PDB entry 3GUT | X-ray diffraction, 3.59 A resolution | chains A and Y of the 6 polymer chains in the assembly

[Chain A]
Molecule: Transcription factor p65
Organism: Homo sapiens
UniProt: Q04206 (TF65_HUMAN); numbering as in UniProt (aligned over 20-291)
Chain sequence (273 residues; numbered 19 to 291; the number before each row is that of its first residue):
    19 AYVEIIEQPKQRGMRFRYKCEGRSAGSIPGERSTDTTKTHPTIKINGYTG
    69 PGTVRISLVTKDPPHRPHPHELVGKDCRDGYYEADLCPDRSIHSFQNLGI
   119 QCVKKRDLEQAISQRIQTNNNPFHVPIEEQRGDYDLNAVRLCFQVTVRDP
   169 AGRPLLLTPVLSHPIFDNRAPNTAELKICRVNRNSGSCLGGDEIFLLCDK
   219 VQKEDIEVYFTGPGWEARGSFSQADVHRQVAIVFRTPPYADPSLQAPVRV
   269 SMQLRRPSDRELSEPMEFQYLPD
Sequence notes: expression tag (19)
UniProt features mapped onto this chain:
  - modified residue: Cys-38 (Cysteine persulfide), Ser-75 (Microbial infection: Phosphoserine), Lys-122 (N6-acetyllysine), Lys-123 (N6-acetyllysine), Lys-218 (N6-acetyllysine), Lys-221 (N6-acetyllysine), Thr-254 (Phosphothreonine), Ser-276 (Phosphoserine), Ser-281 (Phosphoserine)
  - cross-link (Glycyl lysine isopeptide (Lys-Gly)): Lys-37 (interchain with G-Cter in SUMO3), Lys-122 (interchain with G-Cter in SUMO3), Lys-123 (interchain with G-Cter in SUMO3)
From the paper describing this entry:
  - binding site for HIV-LTR Core Reverse Strand (chain Y): Arg-33, Arg-35

[Chain Y]
Molecule: HIV-LTR Core Reverse Strand
Organism: Human immunodeficiency virus
Sequence (26 nucleotides; each row starts with the number of its first residue):
     1 TTGGAAAGTCCCCAGCGGAAAGTCCC

[Interface between chain A and chain Y]
Residue-residue contacts (10; chain A residue first):
  Met-32(A) with DC16(Y), phosphate contact
  Arg-33(A) with DG17(Y), base contact; DG18(Y), hydrogen bond to the base
  Arg-35(A) with DG17(Y), hydrogen bond to the base
  Arg-41(A) with DC13(Y), salt bridge to the phosphate
  Ser-42(A) with DA14(Y), phosphate contact
  Ala-43(A) with DG15(Y), phosphate contact
  Gly-44(A) with DG15(Y), phosphate contact; DC16(Y), phosphate contact
  Ser-45(A) with DC16(Y), phosphate contact
Interface residues without a listed pair, chain A (9 interface residues in all): Glu-39
Interface residues without a listed pair, chain Y (7 interface residues in all): DA19

[Summary]
The interface between chain A and chain Y involves 9 residues on one side and 7 on the other, with 2 hydrogen
bonds and 1 salt bridge. Polar contacts include Arg-33(A)/DG18(Y), Arg-35(A)/DG17(Y) and Arg-41(A)/DC13(Y).
From the paper: a binding site for HIV-LTR Core Reverse Strand (chain Y) at Arg-33(A) and Arg-35(A).
Chain A is Transcription factor p65 (Homo sapiens) and chain Y is HIV-LTR Core Reverse Strand (Human
immunodeficiency virus); the structure, Crystal structure of a higher-order complex of p50:RelA bound to the
HIV-1 LTR, was determined by X-ray diffraction.
